6Y26 - chains A and B of the 3 polymer chains in the assembly; structure by X-ray diffraction, 1.20 A resolution.

== Chain A ==
Name: MHC class I antigen
Organism: Homo sapiens
UniProt: A3F718 (A3F718_HUMAN); residues 1-276 here correspond to UniProt positions 11-286 (UniProt number = residue number + 10)
Chain sequence (276 residues; numbered 1 to 276; the number before each row is that of its first residue):
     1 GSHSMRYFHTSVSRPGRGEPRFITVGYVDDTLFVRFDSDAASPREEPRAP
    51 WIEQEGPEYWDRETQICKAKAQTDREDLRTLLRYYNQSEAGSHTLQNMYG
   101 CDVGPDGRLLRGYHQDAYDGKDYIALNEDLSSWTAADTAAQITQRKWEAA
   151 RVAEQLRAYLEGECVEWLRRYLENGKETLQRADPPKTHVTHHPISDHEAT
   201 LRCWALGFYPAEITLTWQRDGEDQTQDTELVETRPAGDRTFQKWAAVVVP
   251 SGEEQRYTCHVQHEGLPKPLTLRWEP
Disulfide bonds: C101-C164, C203-C259

== Chain B ==
Name: Beta-2-microglobulin
Organism: Homo sapiens
UniProt: P61769 (B2MG_HUMAN); residues 1-99 here correspond to UniProt positions 21-119 (UniProt number = residue number + 20)
Chain sequence (100 residues; each row starts with the number of its first residue; numbering starts at 0):
     0 MIQRTPKIQVYSRHPAENGKSNFLNCYVSGFHPSDIEVDLLKNGERIEKV
    50 EHSDLSFSKDWSFYLLYYTEFTPTEKDEYACRVNHVTLSQPKIVKWDRDM
Differences from the reference sequence: initiating methionine (0)
Disulfide bonds: C25-C80

== Interface between chain A and chain B ==
Pairs across the interface (57):
  F8(A) - F56(B)
  H9(A) - F56(B)
  T10(A) - L54(B)
  T10(A) - F56(B)
  T10(A) - F62(B)
  V12(A) - S33(B)
  I23(A) - L54(B)
  V25(A) - D53(B)
  V25(A) - S55(B)
  Y27(A) - S55(B)
  Y27(A) - Y63(B)  hydrogen bond
  R35(A) - D53(B)  salt bridge
  S92(A) - M0(B)
  H93(A) - M0(B)
  T94(A) - H31(B)
  T94(A) - F62(B)
  Q96(A) - F56(B)
  Q96(A) - W60(B)  hydrogen bond (side chain-backbone)
  Q96(A) - F62(B)
  N97(A) - F56(B)
  Q115(A) - W60(B)
  D116(A) - W60(B)
  A117(A) - W60(B)  hydrophobic
  D119(A) - M0(B)
  D119(A) - I1(B)
  D119(A) - H31(B)  hydrogen bond (backbone-side chain)
  G120(A) - I1(B)
  G120(A) - H31(B)
  K121(A) - I1(B)
  D122(A) - W60(B)  hydrogen bond
  H192(A) - D98(B)  salt bridge
  R202(A) - D98(B)  hydrogen bond (side chain-backbone)
  R202(A) - M99(B)
  W204(A) - D98(B)
  W204(A) - M99(B)
  V231(A) - Q8(B)
  E232(A) - K6(B)
  E232(A) - Q8(B)  hydrogen bond (backbone-side chain)
  E232(A) - Y26(B)  hydrogen bond
  E232(A) - S28(B)  hydrogen bond
  T233(A) - Y26(B)
  R234(A) - Q8(B)  hydrogen bond
  R234(A) - Y10(B)
  R234(A) - Y26(B)
  R234(A) - M99(B)  hydrogen bond (side chain-backbone)
  P235(A) - Y10(B)  hydrogen bond (backbone-side chain)
  P235(A) - N24(B)
  P235(A) - Y26(B)
  P235(A) - L65(B)  hydrophobic
  A236(A) - R12(B)  hydrogen bond (backbone-side chain)
  A236(A) - N24(B)  hydrogen bond (backbone-side chain)
  G237(A) - R12(B)  hydrogen bond (backbone-side chain)
  D238(A) - R12(B)
  Q242(A) - Y10(B)
  Q242(A) - S11(B)  hydrogen bond (side chain-backbone)
  Q242(A) - R12(B)  hydrogen bond (side chain-backbone)
  W244(A) - M99(B)  hydrogen bond (side chain-backbone)
Also at the interface, not in a pair above, chain A (35 interface residues in all): M98, L206
Also at the interface, not in a pair above, chain B (25 interface residues in all): H13, P14, D34

== Overview ==
35 residues of chain A and 25 residues of chain B are in contact, with 17 hydrogen bonds and 2 salt bridges.
Among the polar pairs are R35(A)-D53(B), H192(A)-D98(B) and Y27(A)-Y63(B).
Chain A is MHC class I antigen and chain B is Beta-2-microglobulin, both from Homo sapiens; the structure,
Crystal structure of HLA-B2705 complexed with the nona-peptide mA, was determined by X-ray diffraction.
